PDB entry 8S0C | electron microscopy, 4.00 A resolution | chains C and D of the 7 polymer chains in the assembly

Chain C:
Molecule: Isoform 2 of Origin recognition complex subunit 3
Source organism: Homo sapiens
UniProt: Q9UBD5 (ORC3_HUMAN), isoform Q9UBD5-2; residues 1-712 here = UniProt positions 1-712
Chain sequence (712 residues; numbered 1 to 712; the number before each row is that of its first residue):
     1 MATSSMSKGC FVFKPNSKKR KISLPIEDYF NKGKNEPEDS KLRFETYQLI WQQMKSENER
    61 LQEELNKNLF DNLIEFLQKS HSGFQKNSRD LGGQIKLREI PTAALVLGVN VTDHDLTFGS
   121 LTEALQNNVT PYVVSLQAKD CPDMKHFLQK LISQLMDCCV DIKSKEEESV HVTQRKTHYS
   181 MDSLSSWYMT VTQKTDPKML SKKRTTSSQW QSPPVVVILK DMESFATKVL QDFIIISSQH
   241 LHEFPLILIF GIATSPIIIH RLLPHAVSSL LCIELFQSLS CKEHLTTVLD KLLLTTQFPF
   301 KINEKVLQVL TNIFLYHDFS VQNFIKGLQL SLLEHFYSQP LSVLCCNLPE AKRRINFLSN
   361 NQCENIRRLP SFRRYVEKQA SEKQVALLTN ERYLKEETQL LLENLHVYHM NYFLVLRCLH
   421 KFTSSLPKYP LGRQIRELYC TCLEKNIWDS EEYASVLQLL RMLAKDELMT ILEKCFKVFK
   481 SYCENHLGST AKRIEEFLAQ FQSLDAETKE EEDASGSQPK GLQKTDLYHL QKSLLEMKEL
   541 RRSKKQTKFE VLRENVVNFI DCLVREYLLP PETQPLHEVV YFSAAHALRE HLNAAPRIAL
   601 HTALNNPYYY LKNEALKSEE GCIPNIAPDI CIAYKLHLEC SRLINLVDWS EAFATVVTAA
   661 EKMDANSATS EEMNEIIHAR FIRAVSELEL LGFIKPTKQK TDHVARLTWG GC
Disordered / not traced: 1-2, 14-24, 86-93, 106-111, 160-176, 194-211, 278-280, 376-401, 449-451, 502-548, 619-624, 639-643, 662-672, 710-712
Swiss-Prot annotation at these positions:
  - modified residue: Ser-23 (Phosphoserine)

Chain D:
Molecule: Origin recognition complex subunit 4
Source organism: Homo sapiens
UniProt: O43929 (ORC4_HUMAN); residues 1-436 here = UniProt positions 1-436
Chain sequence (436 residues; row label = number of the first residue in the row):
     1 MSSRKSKSNS LIHTECLSQV QRILRERFCR QSPHSNLFGV QVQYKHLSEL LKRTALHGES
    61 NSVLIIGPRG SGKTMLINHA LKELMEIEEV SENVLQVHLN GLLQINDKIA LKEITRQLNL
   121 ENVVGDKVFG SFAENLSFLL EALKKGDRTS SCPVIFILDE FDLFAHHKNQ TLLYNLFDIS
   181 QSAQTPIAVI GLTCRLDILE LLEKRVKSRF SHRQIHLMNS FGFPQYVKIF KEQLSLPAEF
   241 PDKVFAEKWN ENVQYLSEDR SVQEVLQKHF NISKNLRSLH MLLMLALNRV TASHPFMTAV
   301 DLMEASQLCS MDSKANIVHG LSVLEICLII AMKHLNDIYE EEPFNFQMVY NEFQKFVQRK
   361 AHSVYNFEKP VVMKAFEHLQ QLELIKPMER TSGNSQREYQ LMKLLLDNTQ IMNALQKYPN
   421 CPTDVRQWAT SSLSWL
Disordered / not traced: 1-16, 85-93, 125-152, 389-396, 432-436
Ion coordination: Mg2+: Thr-74 (together with ATP-gamma-S)
Ligand contacts: ATP-gamma-S (AGS; phosphothiophosphoric acid-adenylate ester): Arg-27, Gln-31, Asn-36, Leu-37, Phe-38, Val-40, Arg-69, Gly-70, Ser-71, Gly-72, Lys-73, Thr-74, Met-75, Leu-192, Leu-276, Arg-277, His-280
Swiss-Prot annotation at these positions:
  - binding site (ATP): Gly-67 to Thr-74
  - modified residue: Lys-7 (N6-methyllysine)
  - natural variant: Tyr-174 (Y174C: In MGORS2)
  - mutagenesis: Lys-73 (K73A/E: Impairs ORC complex formation), Asp-159 to Glu-160 (Impairs ORC complex formation)

Chain C / chain D interface:
Pairs across the interface - 5 pairs, chain C then chain D:
  His-260(C) / Arg-397(D)  hydrogen bond (backbone-side chain)
  Pro-264(C) / Arg-397(D)
  His-265(C) / Lys-374(D)  hydrogen bond
  His-265(C) / Glu-377(D)
  Ala-266(C) / Gln-381(D)
Interface residues without a listed pair, chain C (7 interface residues in all): Arg-261, Leu-262, Leu-263

In short:
Chain C and chain D form an interface of 7 and 4 residues respectively; the contacts include 2 hydrogen bonds.
Polar contacts include His-260(C)/Arg-397(D) and His-265(C)/Lys-374(D). Chain D binds ATP-gamma-S. From
UniProt: 8 ATP-binding residues and 3 mutagenesis sites on chain D.
Here chain C is Isoform 2 of Origin recognition complex subunit 3 and chain D is Origin recognition complex
subunit 4, both from Homo sapiens. Entry 8S0C (H. sapiens ORC1-5 bound to double stranded DNA as part of the
MCM-ORC complex) was determined by electron microscopy (same publication as 8S09, 8S0A, 8S0B, 8S0D, 8S0E and
8S0F).
